Entry 1ZJ7 (X-ray diffraction, 1.93 A resolution); this record covers chain A.

[Chain A]
Protein: Protease retropepsin
Organism: Human immunodeficiency virus 1
Notes: EC 3.4.23.16
UniProtKB: P03367 (POL_HV1BR); residues 1-99 here correspond to UniProt positions 69-167 (UniProt number = residue number + 68)
Chain sequence (99 residues; row label = number of the first residue in the row):
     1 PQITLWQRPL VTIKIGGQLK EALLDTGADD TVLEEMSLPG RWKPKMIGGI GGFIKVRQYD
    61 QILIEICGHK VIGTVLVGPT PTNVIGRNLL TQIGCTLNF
Construct notes: engineered mutation Val-71 (Ala139 in P03367), Thr-82 (Val150 in P03367), Val-84 (Ile152 in P03367)
Ligand contacts: 0ZT (N-{(2S,3S)-3-[(tert-butoxycarbonyl)amino]-2-hydroxy-4-phenylbutyl}-L-phenylalanyl-L-alpha-glutamyl-L-phenylalaninamide): Arg-8, Leu-23, Asp-25, Gly-27, Ala-28, Asp-29, Asp-30, Val-32, Ile-47, Gly-48, Gly-49, Ile-50, Phe-53, Thr-80, Pro-81, Thr-82, Val-84

[In short]
Bound to chain A: compound 0ZT.
Chain A is Protease retropepsin (Human immunodeficiency virus 1); the structure, Crystal structure of a
complex of mutant HIV-1 protease (A71V, V82T, I84V) with a hydroxyethylamine peptidomimetic ..., was
determined by X-ray diffraction (same publication as 1ZLF).
